Entry 8T9D (electron microscopy, 4.66 A resolution (low resolution: residue-level contacts below are approximate; hydrogen-bond / salt-bridge calls are withheld)); this record covers chains H and L of the 26 polymer chains in the assembly.

Chain H:
Name: Mediator of RNA polymerase II transcription subunit 11
From: Homo sapiens
Reference sequence: Q9P086 (MED11_HUMAN); residues 1-117 here = UniProt positions 1-117
Chain sequence (117 residues; numbered 1 to 117; the number before each row is that of its first residue):
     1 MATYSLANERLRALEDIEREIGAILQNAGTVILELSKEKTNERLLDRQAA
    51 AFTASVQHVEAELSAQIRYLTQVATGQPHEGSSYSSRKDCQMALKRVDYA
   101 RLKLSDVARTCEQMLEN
Disordered / not traced: 1-7, 40-42, 116-117
UniProt features mapped onto this chain:
  - modified residue: A2 (N-acetylalanine)
  - natural variant: R109 to N117 (deletion: In NDDRSB)

Chain L:
Name: Mediator of RNA polymerase II transcription subunit 17
From: Homo sapiens
Reference sequence: Q9NVC6 (MED17_HUMAN); numbering as in UniProt (aligned over 1-651)
Chain sequence (651 residues; each row starts with the number of its first residue):
     1 MSGVRAVRISIESACEKQVHEVGLDGTETYLPPLSMSQNLARLAQRIDFS
    51 QGSGSEEEEAAGTEGDAQEWPGAGSSADQDDEEGVVKFQPSLWPWDSVRN
   101 NLRSALTEMCVLYDVLSIVRDKKFMTLDPVSQDALPPKQNPQTLQLISKK
   151 KSLAGAAQILLKGAERLTKSVTENQENKLQRDFNSELLRLRQHWKLRKVG
   201 DKILGDLSYRSAGSLFPHHGTFEVIKNTDLDLDKKIPEDYCPLDVQIPSD
   251 LEGSAYIKVSIQKQAPDIGDLGTVNLFKRPLPKSKPGSPHWQTKLEAAQN
   301 VLLCKEIFAQLSREAVQIKSQVPHIVVKNQIISQPFPSLQLSISLCHSSN
   351 DKKSQKFATEKQCPEDHLYVLEHNLHLLIREFHKQTLSSIMMPHPASAPF
   401 GHKRMRLSGPQAFDKNEINSLQSSEGLLEKIIKQAKHIFLRSRAAATIDS
   451 LASRIEDPQIQAHWSNINDVYESSVKVLITSQGYEQICKSIQLQLNIGVE
   501 QIRVVHRDGRVITLSYQEQELQDFLLSQMSQHQVHAVQQLAKVMGWQVLS
   551 FSNHVGLGPIESIGNASAITVASPSGDYAISVRNGPESGSKIMVQFPRNQ
   601 CKDLPKSDVLQDNKWSHLRGPFKEVQWNKMEGRNFVYKMELLMSALSPCL
   651 L
Disordered / not traced: 52-92, 121-139, 239-250, 277-287, 350-362, 387-390, 542-545, 648-651
UniProt features mapped onto this chain:
  - natural variant: L371 (L371P: In MCPHSBA)

How chain H and chain L interact:
Contacting residue pairs - 15 pairs, chain H then chain L:
  Q26(H) - L160(L)
  P78(H) - L196(L)
  H79(H) - L196(L)
  S83(H) - S211(L)
  Y84(H) - S211(L)
  S85(H) - H383(L)
  R87(H) - H193(L)
  R87(H) - W194(L)
  K88(H) - Y209(L)
  K88(H) - L303(L)
  M92(H) - E372(L)
  R96(H) - E372(L)
  Y99(H) - E365(L)
  Y99(H) - L368(L)
  Y99(H) - Y369(L)
Also at the interface, not in a pair above, chain H (17 interface residues in all): N27, T30, S82, D89, K103, D106
Also at the interface, not in a pair above, chain L (19 interface residues in all): A157, K195, A212, L371, L375, H376, I379

Summary:
The interface between chain H and chain L involves 17 residues on one side and 19 on the other.
Chain H is Mediator of RNA polymerase II transcription subunit 11 and chain L is Mediator of RNA polymerase II
transcription subunit 17, both from Homo sapiens; the structure, CryoEM structure of TR-TRAP, was determined
by electron microscopy together with 8T1L and 8T1I from the same study.
